PDB entry 1VIK | X-ray diffraction, 2.40 A resolution | chains A and B

[Chain A (and B)]
Molecule: HIV-1 protease
Source organism: Human immunodeficiency virus 1
Notes: EC 3.4.23.16; chain B of this document is another copy of the same molecule, construct and numbering; everything in this record applies to it too
UniProt: P12499 (POL_HV1Z2); residues 1-99 here correspond to UniProt positions 56-154 (UniProt number = residue number + 55)
Sequence (99 residues; each row starts with the number of its first residue):
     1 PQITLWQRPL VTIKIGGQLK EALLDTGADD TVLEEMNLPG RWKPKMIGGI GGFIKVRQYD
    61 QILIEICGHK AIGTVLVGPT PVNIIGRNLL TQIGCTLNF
Differences from the reference sequence: conflict Arg41 (Lys96 in P12499)
Ligand contacts: BAY (N-(1-benzyl-2,3-dihydroxy-4-{3-methyl-2-[2-(2-methyl-propane-2-sulfonylmethyl)-3-naphthalen-1-yl-propionylamino]-butyrylamino}-5-phenyl-pentyl)-3-methyl-2-[2-(2-methyl-propane-2-sulfonylmethyl)-3-naphthalen-1-yl-propionylamino]-butyramide): Arg8, Leu23, Asp25, Gly27, Ala28, Asp29, Asp30, Lys45, Met46, Ile47, Gly48, Gly49, Ile50, Phe53, Pro81, Val82, Ile84

[Chain A / chain B interface]
Pairs across the interface (85):
  Pro1(A) with Leu97(B); Asn98(B); Phe99(B), hydrogen bond (backbone-backbone)
  Gln2(A) with Thr96(B); Leu97(B); Asn98(B), hydrogen bond
  Ile3(A) with Thr96(B); Leu97(B), hydrogen bond (backbone-backbone); Phe99(B), hydrophobic
  Leu5(A) with Thr26(B); Arg87(B), hydrogen bond (backbone-side chain); Leu90(B), hydrophobic; Thr91(B); Cys95(B)
  Trp6(A) with Arg87(B), hydrogen bond (backbone-side chain); Thr91(B)
  Gln7(A) with Arg87(B)
  Arg8(A) with Asp29(B), salt bridge; Arg87(B)
  Pro9(A) with Thr26(B)
  Leu24(A) with Thr26(B), hydrogen bond (backbone-side chain)
  Asp25(A) with Asp25(B); Thr26(B); Gly27(B), hydrogen bond (side chain-backbone)
  Thr26(A) with Leu5(B); Pro9(B); Leu24(B), hydrogen bond (side chain-backbone); Asp25(B); Thr26(B), hydrogen bond (backbone-side chain)
  Gly27(A) with Leu23(B); Asp25(B)
  Asp29(A) with Arg8(B), salt bridge
  Ile47(A) with Ile50(B)
  Gly49(A) with Ile50(B)
  Ile50(A) with Ile47(B); Gly48(B); Gly49(B); Ile50(B); Gly51(B), hydrogen bond (backbone-backbone); Gly52(B), hydrogen bond (backbone-backbone)
  Gly51(A) with Gly51(B); Gly52(B); Ile54(B)
  Gly52(A) with Ile50(B); Gly51(B), hydrogen bond (backbone-backbone)
  Ile54(A) with Ile50(B), hydrophobic
  Cys67(A) with Phe99(B), hydrophobic
  His69(A) with Phe99(B)
  Arg87(A) with Leu5(B), hydrogen bond (side chain-backbone); Trp6(B), hydrogen bond (side chain-backbone); Gln7(B); Arg8(B); Pro9(B)
  Leu90(A) with Leu5(B), hydrophobic
  Thr91(A) with Leu5(B); Trp6(B)
  Ile93(A) with Phe99(B)
  Gly94(A) with Asn98(B); Phe99(B)
  Cys95(A) with Leu97(B), hydrophobic; Asn98(B); Phe99(B), hydrophobic
  Thr96(A) with Gln2(B), hydrogen bond; Ile3(B); Thr4(B); Thr96(B); Leu97(B); Asn98(B), hydrogen bond (backbone-backbone)
  Leu97(A) with Gln2(B); Ile3(B), hydrogen bond (backbone-backbone); Leu24(B), hydrophobic; Thr26(B); Cys95(B), hydrophobic; Thr96(B)
  Asn98(A) with Pro1(B); Gln2(B), hydrogen bond; Gly94(B); Cys95(B); Thr96(B), hydrogen bond (backbone-backbone); Asn98(B), hydrogen bond
  Phe99(A) with Pro1(B), hydrogen bond (backbone-backbone); Ile3(B), hydrophobic; Leu24(B), hydrophobic; Cys67(B), hydrophobic; Cys95(B), hydrophobic
Also at the interface, not in a pair above, chain A (36 interface residues in all): Thr4, Leu23, Gly48, Phe53, Thr80
Also at the interface, not in a pair above, chain B (35 interface residues in all): His69, Pro79, Ile93

[Summary]
36 residues of chain A face 35 of chain B across their interface, with 21 hydrogen bonds and 2 salt bridges.
Among the polar pairs are Arg8(A)-Asp29(B), Gln2(A)-Asn98(B) and Leu5(A)-Arg87(B). Bound to chain A: compound
BAY.
Chain A and chain B are both HIV-1 protease (Human immunodeficiency virus 1); the structure, HIV-1 protease
complexed with the inhibitor hoe/bay 793 orthorhombic form, was determined by X-ray diffraction together with
1VIJ from the same study.
